3JCO - chains C and D of the 47 polymer chains in the assembly; structure by electron microscopy, 4.80 A resolution (low resolution: residue-level contacts below are approximate; hydrogen-bond / salt-bridge calls are withheld).

# Chain C
Name: Proteasome subunit alpha type-3
Source organism: Saccharomyces cerevisiae S288c
Notes: EC 3.4.25.1
Reference sequence: P23638 (PSA3_YEAST); numbering as in UniProt (aligned over 1-258)
Chain sequence (258 residues; each row starts with the number of its first residue):
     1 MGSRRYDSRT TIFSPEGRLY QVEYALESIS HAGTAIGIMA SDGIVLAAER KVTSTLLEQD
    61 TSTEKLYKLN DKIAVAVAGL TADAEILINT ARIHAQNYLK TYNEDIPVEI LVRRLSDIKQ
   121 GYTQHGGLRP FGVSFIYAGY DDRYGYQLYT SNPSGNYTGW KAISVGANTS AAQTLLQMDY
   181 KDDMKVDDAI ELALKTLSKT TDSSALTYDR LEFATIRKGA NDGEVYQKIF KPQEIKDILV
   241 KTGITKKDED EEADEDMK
Unresolved in the structure: 1, 246-258
Swiss-Prot annotation at these positions:
  - cross-link (Glycyl lysine isopeptide (Lys-Gly)): K100 (interchain with G-Cter in ubiquitin), K199 (interchain with G-Cter in ubiquitin), K231 (interchain with G-Cter in ubiquitin)

# Chain D
Name: Proteasome subunit alpha type-4
Source organism: Saccharomyces cerevisiae S288c
Notes: EC 3.4.25.1
Reference sequence: P40303 (PSA4_YEAST); residues 1-254 here = UniProt positions 1-254
Chain sequence (254 residues; each row starts with the number of its first residue):
     1 MSGYDRALSI FSPDGHIFQV EYALEAVKRG TCAVGVKGKN CVVLGCERRS TLKLQDTRIT
    61 PSKVSKIDSH VVLSFSGLNA DSRILIEKAR VEAQSHRLTL EDPVTVEYLT RYVAGVQQRY
   121 TQSGGVRPFG VSTLIAGFDP RDDEPKLYQT EPSGIYSSWS AQTIGRNSKT VREFLEKNYD
   181 RKEPPATVEE CVKLTVRSLL EVVQTGAKNI EITVVKPDSD IVALSSEEIN QYVTQIEQEK
   241 QEQQEQDKKK KSNH
Unresolved in the structure: 1-2, 244-254
Swiss-Prot annotation at these positions:
  - modified residue: T60 (Phosphothreonine)

# Interface between chain C and chain D
Contacting residue pairs (77):
  S3(C) - R6(D)
  R4(C) - R6(D)
  D7(C) - Y4(D)
  D7(C) - R6(D)
  R9(C) - R6(D)
  R9(C) - L8(D)
  T11(C) - L8(D)
  T11(C) - R127(D)
  I12(C) - Q19(D)
  F13(C) - Q19(D)
  F13(C) - Y22(D)
  F13(C) - A23(D)
  F13(C) - R127(D)
  F13(C) - P128(D)
  F13(C) - F129(D)
  F13(C) - G130(D)
  S14(C) - Y22(D)
  P15(C) - Y22(D)
  P15(C) - E25(D)
  E16(C) - E25(D)
  E16(C) - A26(D)
  E16(C) - R29(D)
  G17(C) - Y22(D)
  G17(C) - E25(D)
  G17(C) - A26(D)
  G17(C) - R29(D)
  R18(C) - R29(D)
  M39(C) - D56(D)
  M39(C) - R58(D)
  S116(C) - R83(D)
  D117(C) - R83(D)
  D117(C) - I84(D)
  Q120(C) - A80(D)
  Q120(C) - D81(D)
  Q120(C) - I84(D)
  T123(C) - R127(D)
  Q124(C) - D81(D)
  Q124(C) - Y120(D)
  Q124(C) - V126(D)
  Q124(C) - R127(D)
  Q124(C) - P128(D)
  Q124(C) - F129(D)
  H125(C) - G125(D)
  H125(C) - V126(D)
  G126(C) - Y4(D)
  G126(C) - G125(D)
  G127(C) - Y4(D)
  Y144(C) - I59(D)
  L148(C) - I59(D)
  Y149(C) - I59(D)
  S154(C) - A80(D)
  G155(C) - R83(D)
  N156(C) - N79(D)
  N156(C) - R83(D)
  Y157(C) - P61(D)
  Y157(C) - R83(D)
  G159(C) - Q55(D)
  G159(C) - D56(D)
  G159(C) - I59(D)
  G159(C) - T60(D)
  W160(C) - L52(D)
  W160(C) - K53(D)
  W160(C) - L54(D)
  W160(C) - Q55(D)
  W160(C) - D56(D)
  W160(C) - I59(D)
  K161(C) - L54(D)
  K161(C) - Q55(D)
  K161(C) - D56(D)
  A162(C) - L54(D)
  Q173(C) - L52(D)
  Q173(C) - K53(D)
  Q173(C) - L54(D)
  L176(C) - L54(D)
  Q177(C) - K53(D)
  Q177(C) - L54(D)
  Y180(C) - L54(D)
Interface residues without a listed pair, chain C (40 interface residues in all): L19, R113, Q147, T158
Interface residues without a listed pair, chain D (33 interface residues in all): T57, L78, R90

# Overview
The interface between chain C and chain D involves 40 residues on one side and 33 on the other.
Chain C is Proteasome subunit alpha type-3 and chain D is Proteasome subunit alpha type-4, both from
Saccharomyces cerevisiae S288c; the structure, Structure of yeast 26S proteasome in M1 state derived from
Titan dataset, was determined by electron microscopy, deposited together with 3JCP.
